9F5Y - chains E and G of the 51 polymer chains in the assembly; structure by electron microscopy, 2.51 A resolution.

# Chain E
Name: NADH:ubiquinone oxidoreductase 49 kD subunit
Source organism: Chlamydomonas reinhardtii
Notes: EC 1.6.5.3
Reference sequence: Q6V9A8 (Q6V9A8_CHLRE); residues 1-467 here = UniProt positions 1-467
Amino-acid sequence (467 residues; numbered 1 to 467; the number before each row is that of its first residue):
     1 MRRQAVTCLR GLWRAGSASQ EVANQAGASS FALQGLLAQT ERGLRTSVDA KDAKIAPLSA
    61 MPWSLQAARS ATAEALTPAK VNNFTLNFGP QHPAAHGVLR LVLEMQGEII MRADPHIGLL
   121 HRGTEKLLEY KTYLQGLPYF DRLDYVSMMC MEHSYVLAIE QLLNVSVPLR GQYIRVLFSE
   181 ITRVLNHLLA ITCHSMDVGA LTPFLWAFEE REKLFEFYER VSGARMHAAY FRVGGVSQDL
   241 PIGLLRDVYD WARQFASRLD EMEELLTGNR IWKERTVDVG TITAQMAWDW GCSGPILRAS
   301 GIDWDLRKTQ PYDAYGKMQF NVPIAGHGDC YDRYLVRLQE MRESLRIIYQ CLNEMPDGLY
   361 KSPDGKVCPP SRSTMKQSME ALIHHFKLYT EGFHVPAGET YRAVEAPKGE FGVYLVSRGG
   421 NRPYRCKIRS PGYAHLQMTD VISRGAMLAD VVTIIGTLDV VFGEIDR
Disordered / not traced: 1-78, 92-97
From the paper describing this entry:
  - conformationally variable residues (order/disorder transition): Gln91 to Val98

# Chain G
Name: NADH:ubiquinone oxidoreductase subunit 8
Source organism: Chlamydomonas reinhardtii
Notes: EC 1.6.5.3
Reference sequence: Q6V9B1 (Q6V9B1_CHLRE); numbering as in UniProt (aligned over 1-231)
Amino-acid sequence (231 residues; numbered 1 to 231; the number before each row is that of its first residue):
     1 MPLLRRAAQS LLTSWAPVAT NCGAMSELVR CMGTERRPGE SGAWKQIERQ RYASDWENDP
    61 TFKRTPKNLA EVLDDSASML LLTDVWRGMA YTLGAFFDKK VTIMYPFEKG QLSPRFRGEH
   121 ALRRYPTGEE RCIACKLCEA ICPAQAITIE AEEREDGSRR TTRYDIDMTK CIYCGFCQEA
   181 CPVDAIVEGP NFEFSTETRE ELLYDKQKLL ENGDKWETEI ATNLRTESLY R
Disordered / not traced: 1-32
Metal / ion sites: 4Fe-4S cluster Fe site 1: His120, Cys142, Cys171, Cys174, Cys177; 4Fe-4S cluster Fe site 2: Cys132, Cys135, Cys138, Cys181
Small-molecule neighbours:
  - phosphatidylethanolamine (PTY): Met79, Leu80, Leu81, Leu82, Val85
  - 4Fe-4S cluster (SF4), molecule 1: His120, Cys142, Pro143, Ala144, Ala146, Ile147, Ile166, Cys171, Ile172, Tyr173, Cys174, Gly175, Phe176, Cys177, Glu188
  - 4Fe-4S cluster (SF4), molecule 2: Leu122, Cys132, Ile133, Ala134, Cys135, Lys136, Leu137, Cys138, Ile149, Tyr164, Cys181, Pro182, Val183, Ala185, Ile186

# Interface between chain E and chain G
Pairs across the interface (88):
  Lys131(E) - Pro143(G)  hydrogen bond (side chain-backbone)
  Leu134(E) - Phe176(G)
  Gln135(E) - Ala140(G)  hydrogen bond (side chain-backbone)
  Gln135(E) - Ile141(G)  hydrogen bond (side chain-backbone)
  Gln135(E) - Cys142(G)
  Gln135(E) - Pro143(G)
  Pro138(E) - Ile172(G)  hydrophobic
  Pro138(E) - Phe176(G)  hydrophobic
  Arg142(E) - Ile172(G)  hydrogen bond (side chain-backbone)
  Trp206(E) - Ala95(G)  hydrophobic
  Glu209(E) - Val101(G)
  Glu219(E) - Leu112(G)
  Glu219(E) - Ser113(G)  hydrogen bond
  Glu219(E) - Phe116(G)
  Arg220(E) - Ser113(G)
  Arg220(E) - Arg115(G)
  Val221(E) - Arg115(G)  hydrogen bond (backbone-side chain)
  Ser222(E) - Arg117(G)  hydrogen bond (backbone-side chain)
  Gly223(E) - Arg115(G)
  Gly223(E) - Phe116(G)
  Gly223(E) - Arg117(G)  hydrogen bond (backbone-backbone)
  Ala224(E) - Arg117(G)
  His227(E) - Arg117(G)  hydrogen bond (backbone-side chain)
  Ala228(E) - Arg117(G)  hydrogen bond (backbone-side chain)
  Arg232(E) - Phe176(G)
  Arg232(E) - Glu179(G)  salt bridge
  Gln238(E) - Arg115(G)
  Gln238(E) - Glu227(G)
  Gln238(E) - Tyr230(G)
  Gln238(E) - Arg231(G)
  Asp239(E) - Arg115(G)  hydrogen bond (backbone-side chain)
  Leu240(E) - Tyr230(G)
  Pro241(E) - Arg115(G)
  Pro241(E) - Tyr230(G)
  Ile242(E) - Tyr230(G)  hydrogen bond (backbone-side chain)
  Glu264(E) - Arg87(G)  salt bridge
  Glu264(E) - Tyr91(G)
  Thr267(E) - Gly33(G)
  Thr267(E) - Thr34(G)
  Gly268(E) - Gly33(G)
  Gly268(E) - Asp84(G)
  Gly268(E) - Arg87(G)
  Arg270(E) - Glu40(G)
  Arg270(E) - Ser78(G)  hydrogen bond (side chain-backbone)
  Arg270(E) - Met79(G)  hydrogen bond (side chain-backbone)
  Arg270(E) - Leu82(G)  hydrogen bond (side chain-backbone)
  Arg270(E) - Asp84(G)  salt bridge
  Lys273(E) - Gly33(G)  hydrogen bond (side chain-backbone)
  Lys273(E) - Thr34(G)
  Lys273(E) - Glu35(G)  hydrogen bond (side chain-backbone)
  Lys273(E) - Glu40(G)
  Glu274(E) - Glu40(G)
  Glu274(E) - Gly42(G)
  Val277(E) - Arg36(G)
  Val277(E) - Glu40(G)
  Val277(E) - Ser41(G)
  Val277(E) - Gly42(G)
  Asp278(E) - Arg36(G)  salt bridge
  Asp278(E) - Ser41(G)  hydrogen bond
  Asp278(E) - Ala43(G)
  Asp278(E) - Gln46(G)
  Val279(E) - Gly42(G)
  His327(E) - Arg36(G)  hydrogen bond
  His327(E) - Asp59(G)  salt bridge
  His327(E) - Thr61(G)
  Asp329(E) - Arg36(G)  salt bridge
  Tyr331(E) - Gly33(G)
  Tyr331(E) - Thr34(G)
  Asp332(E) - Arg36(G)  salt bridge
  Leu335(E) - Thr34(G)
  Tyr360(E) - Tyr230(G)
  Ser371(E) - Arg231(G)  hydrogen bond (side chain-backbone)
  Arg372(E) - Gln178(G)
  Arg372(E) - Glu179(G)  hydrogen bond (side chain-backbone)
  Arg372(E) - Cys181(G)  hydrogen bond (side chain-backbone)
  Arg372(E) - Asp184(G)  salt bridge
  Arg372(E) - Arg231(G)  hydrogen bond (backbone-backbone)
  Met375(E) - Pro182(G)  hydrophobic
  Lys376(E) - Pro182(G)
  Lys376(E) - Asp184(G)  salt bridge
  His385(E) - Glu179(G)
  His385(E) - Ala180(G)  hydrogen bond (side chain-backbone)
  Phe386(E) - Leu137(G)  hydrophobic
  Tyr389(E) - Ile141(G)
  Tyr389(E) - Glu179(G)  hydrogen bond
  Tyr389(E) - Ala180(G)  hydrophobic
  Thr390(E) - Leu137(G)
  Thr390(E) - Ala140(G)
Interface residues without a listed pair, chain E (53 interface residues in all): Thr202, Glu216, Ala229, Ser237, Glu261, Leu265, Asn269, Ser373, Asp450
Interface residues without a listed pair, chain G (45 interface residues in all): Gln50, Val85, Gly88, Thr92, Gln111

# Summary
Chain E and chain G form an interface of 53 and 45 residues respectively; the contacts include 25 hydrogen
bonds and 9 salt bridges. Among the polar pairs are Arg232(E)-Glu179(G), Glu264(E)-Arg87(G) and
Arg270(E)-Asp84(G). Ligands of chain G: 4Fe-4S cluster and phosphatidylethanolamine. From the paper:
conformational variability at Gln91(E).
Chain E is NADH:ubiquinone oxidoreductase 49 kD subunit and chain G is NADH:ubiquinone oxidoreductase subunit
8, both from Chlamydomonas reinhardtii; the structure, Structure of the Chlamydomonas reinhardtii respiratory
complex I from respiratory supercomplex, was determined by electron microscopy together with 9F5X, 9F5Z, 9F60,
9F61 and 9F62 from the same study.
